Entry 4Z2K (X-ray diffraction, 2.30 A resolution); this record covers chain A.

== Chain A ==
Molecule: Chitinase B
From: Serratia marcescens
Notes: EC 3.2.1.14
UniProt: P11797 (CHIB_SERMA); residue numbers follow UniProt; this construct covers 2-499
Sequence (503 residues; each row starts with the number of its first residue; numbers below 1 keep their minus sign (Asp-3 is residue -3)):
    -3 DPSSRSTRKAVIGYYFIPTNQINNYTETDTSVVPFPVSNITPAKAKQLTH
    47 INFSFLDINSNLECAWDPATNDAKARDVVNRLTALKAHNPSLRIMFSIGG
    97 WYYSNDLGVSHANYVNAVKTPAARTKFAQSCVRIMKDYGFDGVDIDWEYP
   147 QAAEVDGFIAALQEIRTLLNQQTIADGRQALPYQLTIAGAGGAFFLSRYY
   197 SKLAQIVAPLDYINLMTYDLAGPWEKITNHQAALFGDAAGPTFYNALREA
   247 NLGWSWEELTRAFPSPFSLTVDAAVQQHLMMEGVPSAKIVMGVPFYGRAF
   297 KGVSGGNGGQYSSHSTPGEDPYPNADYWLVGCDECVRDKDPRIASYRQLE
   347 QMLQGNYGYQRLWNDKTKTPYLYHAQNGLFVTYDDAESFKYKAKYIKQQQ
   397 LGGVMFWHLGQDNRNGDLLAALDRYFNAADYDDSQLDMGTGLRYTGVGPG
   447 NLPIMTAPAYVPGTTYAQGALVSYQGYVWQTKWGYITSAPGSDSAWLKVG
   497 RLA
Disordered / not traced: -3 to 1
Cystine bridges: Cys328-Cys331
Construct notes: expression tag (-3 to 1)
Ligand contacts: M6E ((1R,2R,3R,6R,7S,8S,9R,10R,12R,13S,17S)-3-ethyl-2,10-dihydroxy-2,6,8,10,12,15,15,17-octamethyl-5-oxo-9-(prop-2-yn-1-yloxy)-4,14,16-trioxabicyclo[11.3.1]heptadec-7-yl {7-[N'-(methylcarbamoyl)carbamimidamido]heptyl}carbamate): Tyr10, Phe51, Trp97, Asp142, Glu144, Phe191, Met212, Tyr214, Asp215, Trp220, Arg294, Gly314, Glu315, Asp316, Trp403
Swiss-Prot annotation at these positions:
  - active site: Glu144 (Proton donor)
  - binding site (chitin): Asp68, Ala69, Gly95 to Tyr98, Tyr145, Met212 to Asp215, Trp403

== Overview ==
Bound to chain A: compound M6E. UniProt lists active-site residue Glu144 and 12 chitin-binding residues.
Chain A is Chitinase B (Serratia marcescens); the structure, Serratia marcescens Chitinase B complexed with
macrolide inhibitor 32, was determined by X-ray diffraction, deposited together with 4Z2G, 4Z2H and 4Z2I.
